Entry 1UWR (X-ray diffraction, 2.14 A resolution); this record covers chains A and B.

# Chain A (and B)
Name: Beta-galactosidase
Organism: Sulfolobus solfataricus
Notes: EC 3.2.1.23; chain B of this document is another copy of the same molecule, construct and numbering; everything in this record applies to it too
UniProtKB: P22498 (BGAL_SULSO); numbering as in UniProt (aligned over 1-489)
Sequence (489 residues; numbered 1 to 489; the number before each row is that of its first residue):
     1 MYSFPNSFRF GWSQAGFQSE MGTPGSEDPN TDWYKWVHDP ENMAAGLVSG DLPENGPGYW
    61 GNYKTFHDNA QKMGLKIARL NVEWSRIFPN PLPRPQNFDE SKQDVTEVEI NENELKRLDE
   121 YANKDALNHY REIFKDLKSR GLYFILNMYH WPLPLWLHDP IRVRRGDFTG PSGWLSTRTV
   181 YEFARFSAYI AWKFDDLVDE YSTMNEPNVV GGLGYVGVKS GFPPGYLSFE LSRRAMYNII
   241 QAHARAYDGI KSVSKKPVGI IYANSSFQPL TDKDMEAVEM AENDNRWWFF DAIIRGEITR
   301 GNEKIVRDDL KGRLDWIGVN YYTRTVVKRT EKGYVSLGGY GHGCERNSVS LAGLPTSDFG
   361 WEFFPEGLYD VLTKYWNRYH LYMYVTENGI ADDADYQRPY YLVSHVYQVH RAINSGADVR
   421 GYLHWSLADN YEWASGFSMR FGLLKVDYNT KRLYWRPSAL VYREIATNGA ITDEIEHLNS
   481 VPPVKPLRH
Swiss-Prot annotation at these positions:
  - active site: Glu206 (Proton donor), Glu387 (Nucleophile)
  - site (Not N6-methylated): Lys76, Lys102, Lys124, Lys138
  - modified residue (N6-methyllysine): Lys116, Lys135, Lys273, Lys311, Lys332
Covalent attachments: 2-deoxy-2-fluoro-alpha-D-galactopyranose (GAF) linked to Glu387
Ligand contacts: 2-deoxy-2-fluoro-alpha-D-galactopyranose (GAF): Gln18, His150, Trp151, Asn205, Glu206, Asn320, Tyr322, Phe359, Trp361, Trp425, Glu432, Trp433, Phe441

# Interface between chain A and chain B
Pairs across the interface - 2 pairs, chain A then chain B:
  Glu345(A) - Lys485(B)  salt bridge
  His489(A) - His489(B)

# In short
Chain A and chain B each contribute 2 residues to their interface, with 1 salt bridge. The salt-bridged pair
is Glu345(A)-Lys485(B). 2-deoxy-2-fluoro-alpha-D-galactopyranose is covalently linked to Glu387(A). From
UniProt: active-site residues Glu206(A) and Glu387(A) on chain A.
Both chains are Beta-galactosidase (Sulfolobus solfataricus). Entry 1UWR (Structure of beta-glycosidase from
Sulfolobus solfataricus in complex with 2-deoxy-2-fluoro-galactose) was determined by X-ray diffraction,
deposited together with 1UWQ, 1UWS, 1UWT and 1UWU.
